Entry 1PX3 (X-ray diffraction, 1.60 A resolution); this record covers chains A and D of the 4 polymer chains in the assembly.

== Chain A (and D) ==
Name: beta-galactosidase
Organism: Escherichia coli
Notes: EC 3.2.1.23; chain D of this document is another copy of the same molecule, construct and numbering; everything in this record applies to it too
Reference sequence: P00722 (BGAL_ECOLI); numbering as in UniProt (aligned over 9-1023)
Chain sequence (1023 residues; numbered 1 to 1023; the number before each row is that of its first residue):
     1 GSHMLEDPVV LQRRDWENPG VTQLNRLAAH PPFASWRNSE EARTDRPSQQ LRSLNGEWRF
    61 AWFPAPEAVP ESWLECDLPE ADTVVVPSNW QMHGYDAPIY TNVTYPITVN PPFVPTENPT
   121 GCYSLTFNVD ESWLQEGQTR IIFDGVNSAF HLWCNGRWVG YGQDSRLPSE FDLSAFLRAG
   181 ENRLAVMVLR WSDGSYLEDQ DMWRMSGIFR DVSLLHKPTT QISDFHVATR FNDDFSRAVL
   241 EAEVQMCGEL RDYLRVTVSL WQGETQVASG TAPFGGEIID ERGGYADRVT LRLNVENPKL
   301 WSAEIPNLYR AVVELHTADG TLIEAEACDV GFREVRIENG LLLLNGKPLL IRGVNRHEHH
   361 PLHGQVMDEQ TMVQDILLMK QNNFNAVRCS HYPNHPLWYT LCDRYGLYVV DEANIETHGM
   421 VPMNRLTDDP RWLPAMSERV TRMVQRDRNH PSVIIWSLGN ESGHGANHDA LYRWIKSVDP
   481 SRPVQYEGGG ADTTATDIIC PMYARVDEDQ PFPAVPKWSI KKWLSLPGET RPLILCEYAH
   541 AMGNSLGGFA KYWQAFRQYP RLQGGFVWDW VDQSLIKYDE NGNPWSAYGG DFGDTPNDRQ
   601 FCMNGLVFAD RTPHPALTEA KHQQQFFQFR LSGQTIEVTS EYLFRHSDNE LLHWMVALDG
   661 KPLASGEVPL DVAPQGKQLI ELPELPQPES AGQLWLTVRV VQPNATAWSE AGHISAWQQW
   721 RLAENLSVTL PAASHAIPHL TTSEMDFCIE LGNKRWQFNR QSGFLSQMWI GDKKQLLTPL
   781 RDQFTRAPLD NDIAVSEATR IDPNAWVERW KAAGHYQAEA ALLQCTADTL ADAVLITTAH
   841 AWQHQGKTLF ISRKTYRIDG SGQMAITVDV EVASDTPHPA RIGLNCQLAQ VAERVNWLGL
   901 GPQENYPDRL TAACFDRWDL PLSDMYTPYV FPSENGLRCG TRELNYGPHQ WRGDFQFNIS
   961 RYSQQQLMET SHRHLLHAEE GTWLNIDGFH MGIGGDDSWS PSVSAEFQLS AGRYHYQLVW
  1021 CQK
Not modelled in the structure: 1-12, 799 (chain D: 1-12, 798-800)
Construct notes: cloning artifact (1-8); engineered mutation Ala794 (Gly in P00722)
Bound ions: Mg2+ site 1: Asp15, Asn18, Val21, Gln163, Asp193; Na+ site 1: Asp201, Phe601, Asn604; Mg2+ site 2: Glu416, His418, Glu461; Na+ site 2: Phe556, Tyr559, Leu562; Na+ site 3: Ser647, Glu650, Leu670 (together with dimethyl sulfoxide); Na+ site 4: Pro932, Leu967, Thr970

== How chain A and chain D interact ==
Pairs across the interface (83):
  Arg13(A) - Arg13(D)
  Arg13(A) - Asp15(D)  salt bridge
  Arg13(A) - Leu24(D)
  Asp15(A) - Arg13(D)  salt bridge
  Gly20(A) - Gly20(D)
  Val21(A) - Val21(D)  hydrophobic
  Gln23(A) - Arg431(D)
  Leu24(A) - Arg13(D)
  Leu24(A) - Asn18(D)
  Arg26(A) - Arg431(D)  hydrogen bond (backbone-side chain)
  Leu27(A) - Arg431(D)
  Ala28(A) - Arg431(D)
  Val103(A) - Arg282(D)
  Ile278(A) - Ala514(D)
  Ile279(A) - Pro422(D)  hydrophobic
  Ile279(A) - Asn424(D)
  Ile279(A) - Ala514(D)
  Ile279(A) - Val515(D)
  Asp280(A) - Pro422(D)
  Asp280(A) - Met423(D)  hydrogen bond (side chain-backbone)
  Asp280(A) - Asn424(D)  hydrogen bond (side chain-backbone)
  Asp280(A) - Gly463(D)
  Asp280(A) - Val515(D)
  Glu281(A) - Met423(D)
  Glu281(A) - Val515(D)
  Arg282(A) - Val103(D)
  Arg282(A) - His418(D)  hydrogen bond (side chain-backbone)
  Arg282(A) - Gly419(D)  hydrogen bond (side chain-backbone)
  Arg282(A) - Met420(D)  hydrogen bond (side chain-backbone)
  Arg282(A) - Val421(D)
  Arg282(A) - Pro422(D)
  Arg282(A) - Met423(D)
  Gly283(A) - Pro422(D)
  Gly284(A) - Pro422(D)
  Tyr285(A) - Pro422(D)  hydrophobic
  Tyr285(A) - Asn424(D)  hydrogen bond
  Tyr285(A) - Arg425(D)
  Asp287(A) - Arg425(D)  salt bridge
  His418(A) - Arg282(D)  hydrogen bond (backbone-side chain)
  Gly419(A) - Arg282(D)  hydrogen bond (backbone-side chain)
  Met420(A) - Arg282(D)  hydrogen bond (backbone-side chain)
  Val421(A) - Arg282(D)
  Pro422(A) - Ile279(D)  hydrophobic
  Pro422(A) - Asp280(D)
  Pro422(A) - Arg282(D)
  Pro422(A) - Gly283(D)
  Pro422(A) - Gly284(D)
  Pro422(A) - Tyr285(D)
  Met423(A) - Asp280(D)  hydrogen bond (backbone-side chain)
  Met423(A) - Glu281(D)
  Met423(A) - Arg282(D)
  Asn424(A) - Ile279(D)
  Asn424(A) - Asp280(D)  hydrogen bond (backbone-side chain)
  Asn424(A) - Tyr285(D)  hydrogen bond
  Arg425(A) - Tyr285(D)
  Arg425(A) - Asp287(D)  salt bridge
  Pro430(A) - Thr441(D)
  Pro430(A) - Gln445(D)
  Arg431(A) - Arg26(D)  hydrogen bond (side chain-backbone)
  Arg431(A) - Ala28(D)
  Leu433(A) - Ser437(D)
  Pro434(A) - Pro434(D)  hydrophobic
  Thr441(A) - Pro430(D)
  Gln445(A) - Pro430(D)
  Gly463(A) - Asp280(D)
  Ala466(A) - Trp474(D)
  Ala466(A) - Val478(D)  hydrophobic
  Asp469(A) - Arg473(D)  salt bridge
  Asp469(A) - Ser477(D)  hydrogen bond
  Ala470(A) - Ala470(D)
  Arg473(A) - Asp469(D)
  Arg473(A) - Arg473(D)
  Arg473(A) - Thr494(D)
  Trp474(A) - Ala466(D)
  Ser477(A) - Asp469(D)  hydrogen bond
  Val478(A) - Ala466(D)  hydrophobic
  Thr494(A) - Arg473(D)  hydrogen bond
  Pro513(A) - Ile278(D)  hydrophobic
  Ala514(A) - Ile278(D)
  Ala514(A) - Ile279(D)
  Val515(A) - Ile279(D)
  Val515(A) - Asp280(D)
  Val515(A) - Glu281(D)
Also at the interface, not in a pair above, chain A (52 interface residues in all): Asn18, Ala286, Asp428, Ser437, Asn467, Glu487, Glu797
Also at the interface, not in a pair above, chain D (53 interface residues in all): Gln23, Leu27, Ala286, Asp428, Leu433, Asn467, Glu487, Pro513, Lys517, Glu797

== Overview ==
The interface between chain A and chain D involves 52 residues on one side and 53 on the other, with 17
hydrogen bonds and 5 salt bridges. Polar contacts include Arg13(A)-Asp15(D), Asp287(A)-Arg425(D) and
Asp469(A)-Arg473(D). Asp15(A), Asn18(A), Val21(A), Gln163(A) and Asp193(A) coordinate Mg2+ site 1.
Both chains are beta-galactosidase (Escherichia coli). Entry 1PX3 (E. coli (lacz) beta-galactosidase (G794A))
was determined by X-ray diffraction (same publication as 1PX4).
